2XT6 - chains A and B; structure by X-ray diffraction, 2.74 A resolution.

# Chain A (and B)
Name: 2-oxoglutarate decarboxylase
From: Mycobacterium smegmatis
Notes: EC 4.1.1.71; chain B of this document is another copy of the same molecule, construct and numbering; everything in this record applies to it too
Reference sequence: A0R2B1 (KGD_MYCS2); numbering as in UniProt (aligned over 116-1227)
Chain sequence (1113 residues; row label = number of the first residue in the row):
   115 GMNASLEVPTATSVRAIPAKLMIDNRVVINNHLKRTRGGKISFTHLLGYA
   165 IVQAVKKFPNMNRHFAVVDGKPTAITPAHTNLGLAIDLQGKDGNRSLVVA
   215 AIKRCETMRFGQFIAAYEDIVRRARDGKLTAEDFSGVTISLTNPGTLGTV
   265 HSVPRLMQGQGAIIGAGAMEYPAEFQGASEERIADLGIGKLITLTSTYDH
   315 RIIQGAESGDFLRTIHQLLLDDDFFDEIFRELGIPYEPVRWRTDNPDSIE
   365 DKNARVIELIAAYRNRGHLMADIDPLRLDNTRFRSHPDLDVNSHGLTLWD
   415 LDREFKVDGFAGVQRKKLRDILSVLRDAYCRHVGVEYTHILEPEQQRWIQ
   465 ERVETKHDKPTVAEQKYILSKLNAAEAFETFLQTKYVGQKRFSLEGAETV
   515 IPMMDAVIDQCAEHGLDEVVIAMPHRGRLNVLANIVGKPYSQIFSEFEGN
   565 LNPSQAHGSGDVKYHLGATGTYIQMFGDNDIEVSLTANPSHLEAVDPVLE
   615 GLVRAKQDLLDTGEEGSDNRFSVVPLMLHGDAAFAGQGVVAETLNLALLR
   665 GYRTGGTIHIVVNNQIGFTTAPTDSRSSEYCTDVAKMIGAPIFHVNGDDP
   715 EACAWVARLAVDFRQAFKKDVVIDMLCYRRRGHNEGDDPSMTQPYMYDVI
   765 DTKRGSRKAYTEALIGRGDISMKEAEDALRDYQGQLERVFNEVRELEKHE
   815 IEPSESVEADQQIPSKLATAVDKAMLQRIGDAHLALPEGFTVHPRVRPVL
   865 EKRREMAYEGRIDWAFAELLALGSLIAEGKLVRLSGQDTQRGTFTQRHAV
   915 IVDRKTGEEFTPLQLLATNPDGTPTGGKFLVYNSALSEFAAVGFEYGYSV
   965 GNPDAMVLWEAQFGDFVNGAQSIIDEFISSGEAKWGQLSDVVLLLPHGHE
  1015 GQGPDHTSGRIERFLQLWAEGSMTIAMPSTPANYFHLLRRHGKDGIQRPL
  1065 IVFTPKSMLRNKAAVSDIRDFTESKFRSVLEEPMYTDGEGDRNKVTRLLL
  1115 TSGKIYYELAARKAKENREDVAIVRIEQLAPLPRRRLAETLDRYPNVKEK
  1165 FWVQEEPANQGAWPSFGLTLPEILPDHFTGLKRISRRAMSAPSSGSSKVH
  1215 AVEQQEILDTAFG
Disordered / not traced: 115-120, 201-211, 259-270, 562-574, 815-830 (chain B: 115-127, 168-193, 200-211, 257-277, 285-292, 311-318, 560-574, 811-831)
Construct notes: expression tag (115)
Ion coordination: Mg2+: D645, N678, I680 (together with thiamine diphosphate); Ca2+: D1004, H1055, D1058, I1060
Ligand contacts:
  - thiamine diphosphate (TPP), molecule 1: R540, S604, H605, L606, G644, D645, A646, A647, Q651, N678, I680, G681, F682, H747
  - thiamine diphosphate (TPP), molecule 2: Q901, L950, E952, Q976, F980
Curated features (UniProtKB/Swiss-Prot):
  - active site: H314 (Proton acceptor)
  - binding site (thiamine diphosphate): R540, S604, L606, D645, A646, A647, N678
  - binding site (2-oxoglutarate): H579, S604, H1020
  - binding site (Mg(2+)): D645, N678, I680
  - binding site (acetyl-CoA): T1038, R1054, K1089, S1092, Q1142, R1149, R1150
  - mutagenesis: H539 (H539A: Loss of KG decarboxylase activity), H579 (H579A: Loss of KG decarboxylase activity), H747 (H747A: 40-fold decrease in KG decarboxylase activity), R781 (R781A: Increase in KG decarboxylase activity), H1020 (H1020A: Loss of KG decarboxylase activity), E1034 (E1034A: Loss of activation by acetyl-CoA), R1062 (R1062A: Loss of activation by acetyl-CoA)
From the paper describing this entry:
  - binding site for thiamine diphosphate: R540, L606, L950, E952, F980
  - Mg2+ coordination: D645, N678
  - catalytic residues: H539, H579, H747, H1020
  - mutagenesis - R781A: increased catalytic activity
  - catalytic residues: E952 (proposed by the authors, not directly observed)
  - mutagenesis - H579A, H747A, H1020A: decreased catalytic activity
  - allosteric site: E1034, R1062
  - mutagenesis - E1034A, R1062A: unchanged catalytic activity

# Interface between chain A and chain B
Pairs across the interface (202):
  E372(A) with D422(B)
  R380(A) with I454(B), hydrogen bond (side chain-backbone); L455(B), hydrogen bond (side chain-backbone); P457(B); Q460(B)
  H382(A) with L455(B)
  D422(A) with E372(B)
  T452(A) with R380(B), hydrogen bond (backbone-side chain)
  H453(A) with R380(B)
  I454(A) with R380(B), hydrogen bond (backbone-side chain)
  L455(A) with R380(B); H382(B); E693(B)
  Q460(A) with R380(B)
  P603(A) with D1019(B)
  S604(A) with F980(B); D1019(B), hydrogen bond (backbone-side chain); H1020(B), hydrogen bond
  H605(A) with D979(B), hydrogen bond (side chain-backbone); F980(B); N982(B), hydrogen bond; D1019(B), salt bridge
  L606(A) with L950(B), hydrophobic
  A646(A) with L950(B)
  A647(A) with L950(B)
  A649(A) with N659(B); M701(B)
  G650(A) with E656(B); N659(B); L950(B); S951(B)
  Q651(A) with E656(B); L950(B), hydrogen bond (side chain-backbone); S951(B); E952(B), hydrogen bond
  G652(A) with G652(B); E656(B), hydrogen bond (backbone-side chain)
  A655(A) with A655(B), hydrophobic
  E656(A) with G650(B); Q651(B); G652(B), hydrogen bond (side chain-backbone)
  N659(A) with A649(B); G650(B); S689(B), hydrogen bond (side chain-backbone); R690(B); S691(B), hydrogen bond (backbone-side chain)
  L660(A) with S691(B)
  A661(A) with S691(B), hydrogen bond (backbone-side chain)
  L662(A) with S691(B), hydrogen bond (backbone-side chain)
  L663(A) with T687(B); D688(B); R690(B); S691(B)
  R664(A) with D688(B), salt bridge
  G681(A) with D902(B)
  F682(A) with D902(B); R905(B); T907(B); Q976(B)
  T683(A) with D902(B), hydrogen bond (backbone-side chain); R905(B)
  T684(A) with D902(B), hydrogen bond; N947(B); S948(B)
  T687(A) with L663(B)
  D688(A) with L663(B); R664(B), salt bridge; S948(B); A949(B)
  S689(A) with N659(B), hydrogen bond (backbone-side chain); A949(B)
  R690(A) with N659(B); L663(B)
  S691(A) with N659(B), hydrogen bond (side chain-backbone); L660(B); A661(B), hydrogen bond (side chain-backbone); L662(B), hydrogen bond (side chain-backbone); L663(B), hydrogen bond (side chain-backbone); I702(B)
  S692(A) with M701(B)
  E693(A) with L455(B)
  D697(A) with M701(B)
  V698(A) with M701(B), hydrophobic
  M701(A) with A649(B); S692(B); D697(B); V698(B), hydrophobic
  I702(A) with S691(B)
  D751(A) with R905(B), salt bridge
  D752(A) with H857(B), salt bridge; R859(B), salt bridge
  S754(A) with H857(B), hydrogen bond
  M755(A) with H857(B); V860(B), hydrophobic; T909(B); V916(B)
  T756(A) with V916(B)
  P758(A) with V916(B); D917(B); R918(B)
  D762(A) with R918(B), salt bridge
  H857(A) with D752(B), salt bridge; S754(B), hydrogen bond; M755(B)
  R859(A) with D752(B), salt bridge
  V860(A) with M755(B), hydrophobic
  D902(A) with G681(B); F682(B); T683(B), hydrogen bond (side chain-backbone); T684(B), hydrogen bond
  R905(A) with F682(B); T683(B); D751(B), salt bridge; T756(B)
  T907(A) with F682(B)
  T909(A) with M755(B)
  V916(A) with M755(B); T756(B); P758(B)
  D917(A) with P758(B)
  R918(A) with S754(B); P758(B); D762(B), salt bridge
  N947(A) with T684(B)
  S948(A) with T684(B); D688(B)
  A949(A) with D688(B); S689(B)
  L950(A) with L606(B), hydrophobic; A646(B); A647(B); G650(B); Q651(B), hydrogen bond (backbone-side chain)
  S951(A) with G650(B); Q651(B)
  E952(A) with Q651(B), hydrogen bond
  Q976(A) with F682(B)
  D979(A) with H605(B), hydrogen bond (backbone-side chain)
  F980(A) with S604(B); H605(B)
  N982(A) with H605(B), hydrogen bond; Q985(B); S986(B); D989(B), hydrogen bond; E990(B), hydrogen bond
  G983(A) with S986(B)
  Q985(A) with N982(B); Q985(B); R1027(B)
  S986(A) with N982(B); G983(B)
  D989(A) with N982(B), hydrogen bond; R1024(B), salt bridge; R1027(B), salt bridge
  E990(A) with N982(B), hydrogen bond; D1019(B)
  S993(A) with S1204(B)
  S994(A) with S1204(B)
  A997(A) with S1204(B)
  K998(A) with P1018(B)
  P1018(A) with K998(B)
  D1019(A) with P603(B); S604(B), hydrogen bond (side chain-backbone); H605(B), salt bridge; E990(B)
  H1020(A) with S604(B), hydrogen bond
  R1024(A) with D989(B), salt bridge; L1031(B)
  E1026(A) with Q1030(B), hydrogen bond (backbone-side chain)
  R1027(A) with Q985(B); D989(B), salt bridge; R1027(B); Q1030(B); L1031(B)
  Q1030(A) with E1026(B), hydrogen bond (side chain-backbone); R1027(B); Q1030(B); N1173(B), hydrogen bond (backbone-side chain)
  L1031(A) with R1024(B); R1027(B); S1204(B)
  W1032(A) with N1173(B), hydrogen bond (backbone-side chain)
  A1033(A) with M1203(B); S1204(B)
  S1036(A) with S1204(B)
  N1173(A) with Q1030(B), hydrogen bond (side chain-backbone); W1032(B), hydrogen bond (side chain-backbone)
  W1177(A) with L1182(B)
  P1178(A) with L1182(B)
  G1181(A) with L1182(B)
  L1182(A) with W1177(B); P1178(B); G1181(B); L1182(B)
  M1203(A) with A1033(B)
  S1204(A) with S993(B); S994(B); A997(B); L1031(B); A1033(B); S1036(B)
  G1209(A) with V576(B)
Interface residues without a listed pair, chain A (107 interface residues in all): E364, L383, P457, R505, L658, K700, H912, G921, A1202, A1205
Interface residues without a listed pair, chain B (106 interface residues in all): E364, L383, D402, E456, L658, K700, H912, G921, A1202, A1205

# In short
107 residues of chain A face 106 of chain B across their interface, with 43 hydrogen bonds and 16 salt
bridges. Among the polar pairs are H605(A)-D1019(B), R664(A)-D688(B) and D751(A)-R905(B). The paper reports
catalytic residues H539(A), H579(A) and H747(A) among others; H579A, H747A and H1020A of chain A reduce
catalytic activity; 6 substitutions were tested in all.
Both chains are 2-oxoglutarate decarboxylase (Mycobacterium smegmatis). Entry 2XT6 (Crystal structure of
Mycobacterium smegmatis alpha-ketoglutarate decarboxylase homodimer (orthorhombic form)) was determined by
X-ray diffraction (same publication as 2XTA, 2Y0P, 2YIC and 2YID).
